8FE1 - chains A and E of the 5 polymer chains in the assembly; structure by electron microscopy, 3.00 A resolution.

# Chain A
Protein: Glycine receptor subunit alphaZ1
From: Danio rerio
UniProt: O93430 (GLRA1_DANRE); residues 1-444 here = UniProt positions 1-444
Chain sequence (458 residues; each row starts with the number of its first residue):
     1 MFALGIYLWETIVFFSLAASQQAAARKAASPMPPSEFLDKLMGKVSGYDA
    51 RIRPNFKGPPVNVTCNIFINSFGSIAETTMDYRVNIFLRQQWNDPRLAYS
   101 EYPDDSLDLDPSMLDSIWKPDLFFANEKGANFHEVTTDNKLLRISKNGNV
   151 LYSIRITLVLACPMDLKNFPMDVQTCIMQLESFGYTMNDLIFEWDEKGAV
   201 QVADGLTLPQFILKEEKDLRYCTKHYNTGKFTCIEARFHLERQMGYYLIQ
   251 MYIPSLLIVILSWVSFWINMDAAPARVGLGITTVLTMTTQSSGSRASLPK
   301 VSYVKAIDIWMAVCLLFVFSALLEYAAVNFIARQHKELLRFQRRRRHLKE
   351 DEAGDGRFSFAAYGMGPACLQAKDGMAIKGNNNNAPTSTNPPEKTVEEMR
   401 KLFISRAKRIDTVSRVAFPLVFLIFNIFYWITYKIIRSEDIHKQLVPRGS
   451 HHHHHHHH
Disordered / not traced: 1-32, 338-394, 445-458
Construct notes: expression tag (445-458)
UniProt features mapped onto this chain:
  - binding site (glycine): Arg89, Ser153, Thr228
  - binding site (Zn(2+)): Glu216, Asp218, His239
  - binding site (strychnine): Tyr226 to Phe231
  - site: Leu285 (Important for obstruction of the ion pore in the closed conformation)
  - glycosylation: Asn62 (N-linked (GlcNAc...) asparagine)
Covalent attachments: N-acetylglucosamine (NAG) linked to Asn62
Ligand contacts:
  - glycine (GLY), molecule 1: Phe87, Arg89, Leu141, Ser153
  - glycine (GLY), molecule 2: Ser182, Phe183, Tyr226, Thr228, Phe231
  - ivermectin (IVM; (2aE,4E,5'S,6S,6'R,7S,8E,11R,13R,15S,17aR,20R,20aR,20bS)-6'-[(2S)-butan-2-yl]-20,20b-dihydroxy-5',6,8,19-tetramethyl-17 -oxo-3',4',5',6,6',10,11,14,15,17,17a,20,20a,20b-tetradecahydro-2H,7H-spiro[11,15-methanofuro[4,3,2-pq][2,6]benzodioxacy clooctadecine-13,2'-pyran]-7-yl 2,6-dideoxy-4-O-(2,6-dideoxy-3-O-methyl-alpha-L-arabino-hexopyranosyl)-3-O-methyl-alpha-L-arabino-hexopyranoside), molecule 1: Gly245, Ile249, Gln250, Ile253, Pro254, Leu256, Leu257, Ile260
  - ivermectin (IVM), molecule 2: Thr288, Ser291, Ser292, Arg295, Ser302, Val304, Asp308, Ile309, Ala312, Leu315, Leu316, Phe319
  - 1,2-dimyristoyl-sn-glycero-3-phosphocholine (PX4), molecule 1: Met244, Leu248, Tyr252, Ile253, Leu256, Leu423, Asn426, Ile427, Trp430, Ile431, Lys434, Arg437
  - 1,2-dimyristoyl-sn-glycero-3-phosphocholine (PX4), molecule 2: Ile260, Trp263, Val264, Trp267
  - 1,2-dimyristoyl-sn-glycero-3-phosphocholine (PX4), molecule 3: Leu323, Ala327, Phe330, Ile331, Arg406
From the paper describing this entry:
  - binding site for ivermectin: Ile249, Gln250, Pro254, Leu257, Ser291, Arg295, Val304, Ala312, Leu315
  - post-translational modification sites: Asn62

# Chain E
Protein: Glycine receptor beta subunit 2
From: Danio rerio
UniProt: Q6DC22 (Q6DC22_DANRE); residues 24-494 here = UniProt positions 24-494
Chain sequence (591 residues; each row starts with the number of its first residue; numbers below 1 keep their minus sign (Met-80 is residue -80)):
   -80 MKALKVIFMLLIICLWMEGGFTKEKSAKKWSHPQFEKGGGSGGGSGGGSW
   -30 SHPQFEKGGGSGGGSGGGSWSHPQFEKGGGSGGGSGGGSWSHPQFEKENL
    20 YFQGEKSAKKGKKKGKQVYCPSQLSSEDLARVPANSTSNILNKLLITYDP
    70 RIRPNFKGIPVEDRVNIFINSFGSIQETTMDYRVNIFLRQRWNDPRLRLP
   120 QDFKSDSLTVDPKMFKCLWKPDLFFANEKSANFHDVTQENILLFIFRNGD
   170 VLISMRLSVTLSCPLDLTLFPMDTQRCKMQLESFGYTTDDLQFMWQSGDP
   220 VQMDEIALPQFDIKQEDIEYGNCTKYYAGTGYYTCVEVIFTLRRQVGFYM
   270 MGVYAPTLLIVVLSWLSFWINPDASAARVPLGILSVLSLSSECTSLASEL
   320 PKVSYVKAIDIWLIACLLFGFASLVEYAVVQVMLNSPKLLEAERAKIATK
   370 EKAEGKTPAKNTINGMGSTPIHVSTLQVTETRCKKVCTSKSDLRTNDFSI
   420 VGSLPRDFELSNFDCYGKPIEVGSAFSKSQAKNNKKPPPPKPVIPSAAKR
   470 IDLYARALFPFSFLFFNVIYWSVYLENLYFQGTETSQVAPA
Disordered / not traced: -80 to 39, 357-465, 495-510
Construct notes: initiating methionine (-80); expression tag (-79 to 23, 495-510)
Disulfides: Cys182-Cys196, Cys242-Cys254
Covalent attachments: N-acetylglucosamine (NAG) linked to Asn54, Asn241
Ligand contacts:
  - glycine (GLY), molecule 1: Phe106, Arg108, Leu161, Ser173
  - glycine (GLY), molecule 2: Ser202, Phe203, Tyr246, Thr249, Tyr252
  - ivermectin (IVM; (2aE,4E,5'S,6S,6'R,7S,8E,11R,13R,15S,17aR,20R,20aR,20bS)-6'-[(2S)-butan-2-yl]-20,20b-dihydroxy-5',6,8,19-tetramethyl-17 -oxo-3',4',5',6,6',10,11,14,15,17,17a,20,20a,20b-tetradecahydro-2H,7H-spiro[11,15-methanofuro[4,3,2-pq][2,6]benzodioxacy clooctadecine-13,2'-pyran]-7-yl 2,6-dideoxy-4-O-(2,6-dideoxy-3-O-methyl-alpha-L-arabino-hexopyranosyl)-3-O-methyl-alpha-L-arabino-hexopyranoside), molecule 1: Gly266, Met269, Met270, Ala274, Pro275, Leu277, Leu278
  - ivermectin (IVM), molecule 2: Ser309, Cys312, Thr313, Val325, Asp329, Ile333, Leu336, Leu337, Phe340
  - 1,2-dimyristoyl-sn-glycero-3-phosphocholine (PX4): Val281, Leu285, Trp288, Arg475
From the paper describing this entry:
  - binding site for ivermectin: Ile333
  - post-translational modification sites: Asn54, Asn241

# Interface between chain A and chain E
Contacting residue pairs (68; chain A residue first):
  Asp49(A) - Thr56(E)
  Asp49(A) - Ser57(E)  hydrogen bond (side chain-backbone)
  Arg51(A) - Thr56(E)  hydrogen bond (side chain-backbone)
  Arg51(A) - Ser57(E)
  Arg51(A) - Asn61(E)  hydrogen bond
  Arg51(A) - Asp130(E)
  Arg51(A) - Met133(E)
  Ile52(A) - Thr56(E)
  Lys57(A) - Asn54(E)  hydrogen bond (side chain-backbone)
  Lys119(A) - Gln157(E)  hydrogen bond (backbone-side chain)
  Pro120(A) - Thr156(E)
  Asp121(A) - Pro131(E)
  Asp121(A) - Thr156(E)
  Asp121(A) - Gln157(E)
  Leu122(A) - Val155(E)
  Leu122(A) - Thr156(E)  hydrogen bond (backbone-side chain)
  Phe123(A) - Val155(E)  hydrophobic
  Phe123(A) - Asn159(E)
  Phe123(A) - Arg175(E)
  Phe124(A) - Val155(E)  hydrophobic
  Phe124(A) - Arg175(E)  hydrogen bond (backbone-side chain)
  Ala125(A) - Asn89(E)
  Ala125(A) - Arg175(E)
  Glu127(A) - His153(E)  salt bridge
  Glu127(A) - Arg175(E)
  Lys128(A) - His153(E)
  Phe132(A) - Val155(E)
  Ile154(A) - Thr156(E)
  Phe183(A) - Phe106(E)  hydrophobic
  Phe183(A) - Asn159(E)
  Phe183(A) - Ile160(E)
  Phe183(A) - Leu161(E)
  Phe183(A) - Ser173(E)
  Phe183(A) - Arg175(E)
  Gly184(A) - Thr128(E)
  Gly184(A) - Leu161(E)
  Tyr185(A) - Asp130(E)  hydrogen bond
  Tyr226(A) - Phe87(E)  hydrophobic
  Asn227(A) - Arg108(E)  hydrogen bond
  Asn227(A) - Gln221(E)  hydrogen bond
  Thr228(A) - Arg108(E)
  Phe231(A) - Leu161(E)  hydrophobic
  Ala273(A) - Ala296(E)
  Pro274(A) - Ala295(E)  hydrophobic
  Pro274(A) - Ala296(E)
  Val277(A) - Ala296(E)
  Ile281(A) - Leu300(E)  hydrophobic
  Val284(A) - Leu282(E)  hydrophobic
  Leu285(A) - Ser307(E)
  Arg295(A) - Phe267(E)
  Arg295(A) - Gly271(E)
  Lys300(A) - Gln229(E)
  Lys300(A) - Phe267(E)
  Val301(A) - Phe267(E)
  Ser302(A) - Pro228(E)
  Ser302(A) - Gln264(E)  hydrogen bond
  Ser302(A) - Phe267(E)
  Tyr303(A) - Met270(E)
  Asp308(A) - Met270(E)
  Phe319(A) - Val281(E)  hydrophobic
  Phe319(A) - Leu282(E)  hydrophobic
  Leu322(A) - Leu282(E)  hydrophobic
  Leu322(A) - Leu285(E)  hydrophobic
  Asn329(A) - Ile289(E)
  Asn329(A) - Asn290(E)
  Phe330(A) - Trp288(E)
  Arg333(A) - Trp288(E)  hydrogen bond (side chain-backbone)
  Arg333(A) - Asn290(E)
Interface residues without a listed pair, chain A (52 interface residues in all): Lys44, Ala50, Phe56, Leu88, Gln90, Trp118, Tyr152, Asp189, Thr288, Val304, Lys305, Leu315, Ala326
Interface residues without a listed pair, chain E (56 interface residues in all): Arg50, Ser55, Asn104, Phe122, Asp154, Phe163, Leu171, Met174, Gly266, Leu278, Ile279, Pro291, Ala293, Pro299, Leu303, Glu311, Glu318, Arg475

# Summary
52 residues of chain A and 56 residues of chain E are in contact; the contacts include 12 hydrogen bonds and 1
salt bridge. Polar pairs include Glu127(A)-His153(E), Asp49(A)-Ser57(E) and Arg51(A)-Thr56(E). The paper
reports a binding site for ivermectin at Ile249(A), Gln250(A) and Ile333(E) among others; modification sites
Asn62(A) and Asn54(E) among others.
Here chain A is Glycine receptor subunit alphaZ1 and chain E is Glycine receptor beta subunit 2, both from
Danio rerio. Entry 8FE1 (Alpha1/BetaB Heteromeric Glycine Receptor in 1 mM Glycine 20 uM Ivermectin State) was
determined by electron microscopy together with 7TU9 and 7TVI from the same study.
